6Z1P - chains Ab and Aq of the 99 polymer chains in the assembly; structure by electron microscopy, 3.70 A resolution.

== Chain Ab ==
Molecule: LSU rRNA_2
From: Tetrahymena thermophila (strain SB210)
Sequence (2314 nucleotides; numbered 279 to 2591 plus 7 insertion-coded residues; 6 numbers in that range are skipped by the numbering (no residue carries them; nothing is unmodelled there); the number before each row is that of its first residue; a row labelled like 1317A-1317G holds insertion residues (1317A, then the next letters in order)):
   279 UAGUAAAUUU CAAUAAGUUU UUGAAAUUGA AAAAUAGAGA UCUACCUCUA AAACUUGUAA
   339 AGUUUAAAUU CAAUAGAAAA CAGUACCGCG AGGGAAAGGU GAAAAGAUUU UAUAAUAUCU
   399 UAAAAGAACC UGAAAUUUAG UGCUAAAUAC AGUUAAAGCU UUAUUGUUUU AACGUACCUU
   459 UUGCAUAAUG GGCUAGCGAG UUUAUAUAAU UAGCGAGUAA UUUAAAUUUU AUAAAAUUAC
   519 GAAUCGAUAG AAUAAAUAGU UAAUUAUAUA AGACCCGAAG CUAAGUGAUC UAAUUAUGAU
   579 UAGAUUAAGG GUAUUUAUAC CUGAGGAUCG AACUCUUAAA UGUUGCAAAA UUUUGGGAUA
   639 AAUUGUAAUU AGGGGUGAAA GGCUUAUCAA ACUUAGUUAU AGCUGGUUUU CCACGAAACC
   699 UAUUUAAGUA GGGUGUUAUU UUUUAUAAUA AUUAGGUUUA AAUAACUAUA UCUAUAAUUA
   759 AUUUGUUAAU UAUAAAAUUA GUAUAUAAUA AUUAGUUAUU AUUAGAUAAU AACCAGACUA
   819 UUAGCGCUAA GGUUUAUAGU CAAGAGAGAA ACAGCUCAGA UUAAACAAUA AGGUCUUUAA
   879 AAAUAAAUAA UUAUGGAGAU UAUUUUUGUU AAUACUAAUA AGAUGUAGGC UUGGAAGCAG
   939 CCAUCAUUUU AAAAAAGCGU AAAAGCUUAA UAUUAGAUAA AUUAAUGUUA AAAAUUAAUU
   999 GAUACUUAAA UAAUCAUAGA UGAAGAGAGA AUAAUUUUUA UUUACCGAAU UGAUAAAUCG
  1059 AAAGAUGGUA GUGGAACGUU UUGUAUAAAA AAAUAAAAUU GUGAAAUUUU AUAUUUUAUC
  1119 AAUAUUGAUA AUGCUAGCAU GAGUAGUAGA CAUAAUGUGA GAAUCAUUAU CGCCUGAUAU
  1179 ACAAGGGUUA CUAAAUUUGA UAAUCUUAUU UAGUGUAAGU CGAUUUCUAA GAUAUAAAAG
  1239 UAUAUUGUUA UCAAUGAAUA UAAAAUAUAA AAUAUCUAAU AAACUACUUU UUAUAUUAUA
  1299 UAAAAUUUUU UAUAAUAUA
1317A-1317G UUUAAUA
  1324 GGUGGUUUAG UGACUGGAAA UGUUUAUAUU UUAUUAAAUC GUACUAACUC UAACACAAGU
  1384 GUUUAAGUAG AAUAUAUAAU GGCGAAGGAG UAAAAAGUAU UGAAGGAACU AGGCAAAAUA
  1444 ACCCUGUAAC UUUGGGAGAA AGGGGGCUUU UAAGCAACUG AAAAGAGAGA GUAGCGACUG
  1504 UUUAAUAAAA ACAUAAGAUU UUGCAAAAUU UAAAUAUGAU GUAUAAAAUC UGACACCUGC
  1564 CCGGUGCUGC AAGGUGAAUC UAUUUUAGUU AACGCUGAAA UAUUAAACCC CAGUAAACGG
  1624 CGGCCGUAAC CCUGACGGUC CUAAGGUAGC AAAAUUCCUU GGCGGGUAAG UUCCGUCCUG
  1684 CAUGAAUGGU GUAACGACUG CUCUGCUGUC UCCAAUACUU GCUCUACGAA AUUGAACUUU
  1744 CCGUGAAGAU GCGGCAAUAU UACAACUAGA CGGGAAGACC CUAUGCACCU UUACUGUUAU
  1804 CUGUAAUUAA UUUUUUUUUA UAUUUAACUA GACAAGUAGG AGGUUUAUAC UAAAAAUGGA
  1864 AAACUACUUG AAUAUAUUAA AAAAUUACAU AUAAAUAAAA UAAAUUUUAA UUAUUUUUGU
  1924 UAUUGAAAGA CAGUUUGACU GGGGCGGUCU CCUCCUAAAA AGUAACGGAG GAGUAUAAUA
  1984 AUUUGGGGUA UCUUAUUUUA AUUGAGAUCA AUAUUAGAAU GAAUAUACUA AAUUUGAUUA
  2044 GAGUACAAAC AAGUAUUCUA AGGAUAUAUG UCUGUCAUAU UGACCCGAUA UAAUUUAGUA
  2104 GAAAAUAUAU CGAUCAACGA AUAAAAGGUA CGCUAGGGAU AACAGGCUUA UGGGUUUUGA
  2164 GAGUUCUUAU UAAUAAACCC GUUUGGCACC UCGAUGUCGG CUCAUCACAU CCUGAUGGUG
  2224 GACAAUCUAU CAAGGGUCCG GCUGUUCGCC GGUUAAAGUG GUACGUGAGC UGGGUUUAAA
  2284 ACGUCGUGAG ACAGUUUGGU CCCUAUCUGU UGUAAUUACA AGAAAAUAAA UAAGAAUUAA
  2344 CUUUAGUACG AGAGGACUAG GAAAAUUUAA UCACUGGUUU GAAAAUUACU UUAAUAAAUA
  2404 AAAGUACGGU UUUUAAGCUA AAUUAAACAA GAUAAUUGCU GAAUUCUAUA UAAGCAAGAA
  2464 UCUAACUUAU AUUAUUUUCU AAUAAACUUU UUAAAGACUA UAUUAUUUAA GUAUAUUUAU
  2524 UAAGAGUCAU UAUAACUAAU AAAUAUAAAU AUACUAAAUG UUUAAUAAUC ACUACAGUUU
  2584 AGUUUUUA
Not modelled in the structure: 1317A-1317G, 1817-1885, 2591
Bound ions: Mg2+ site 1: A284, U300; Mg2+ site 2 near A284 (its only coordinating residue here); Mg2+ site 3 near G317 (its only coordinating residue here); Mg2+ site 4: A318, G2101; Mg2+ site 5: A329 (shared with 1 residue of chain Aa); Mg2+ site 6 near C332 (its only coordinating residue here); Mg2+ site 7 near U352 (its only coordinating residue here); Mg2+ site 8 near G354 (its only coordinating residue here); Mg2+ site 9: G354, A357; Mg2+ site 10: U399, A402; Mg2+ site 11: U409, G410; Mg2+ site 12 near U453 (its only coordinating residue here); 160 more Mg2+ sites not listed

== Chain Aq ==
Name: Ribosomal protein L15, putative
From: Tetrahymena thermophila (strain SB210)
UniProt: I7MF78 (I7MF78_TETTS); numbering as in UniProt (aligned over 1-305)
Chain sequence (305 residues; row label = number of the first residue in the row):
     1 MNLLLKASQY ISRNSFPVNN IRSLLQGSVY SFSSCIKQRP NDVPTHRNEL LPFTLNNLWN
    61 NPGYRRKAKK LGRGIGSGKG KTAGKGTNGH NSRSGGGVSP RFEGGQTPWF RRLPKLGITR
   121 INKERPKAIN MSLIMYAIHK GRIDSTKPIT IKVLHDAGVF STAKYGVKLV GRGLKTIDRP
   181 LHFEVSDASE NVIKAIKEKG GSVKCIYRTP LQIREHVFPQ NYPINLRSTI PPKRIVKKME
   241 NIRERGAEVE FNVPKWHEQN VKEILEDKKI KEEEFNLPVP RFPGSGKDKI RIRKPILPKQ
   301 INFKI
Not modelled in the structure: 1-32
Bound ions: Mg2+ near Asn88 (its only coordinating residue here)

== Interface between chain Ab and chain Aq ==
Residue-residue contacts (206; chain Ab residue first):
  U457(Ab) - Lys81(Aq)  phosphate contact
  U458(Ab) - Lys81(Aq)  salt bridge to the phosphate
  G478(Ab) - Leu71(Aq)  sugar contact
  G478(Ab) - Arg73(Aq)  salt bridge to the phosphate
  G478(Ab) - Ala83(Aq)  base contact
  G478(Ab) - Lys85(Aq)  base contact
  A486(Ab) - Ser34(Aq)  hydrogen bond to the base
  A487(Ab) - Ser34(Aq)  sugar contact
  A487(Ab) - Cys35(Aq)  sugar contact
  A487(Ab) - Ile36(Aq)  sugar contact
  U488(Ab) - Ile36(Aq)  sugar contact
  U488(Ab) - Gln38(Aq)  hydrogen bond to the phosphate
  U488(Ab) - Gly63(Aq)  hydrogen bond to the sugar
  U489(Ab) - Gln38(Aq)  phosphate contact
  U489(Ab) - Arg39(Aq)  phosphate contact
  U489(Ab) - Asn61(Aq)  sugar contact
  U489(Ab) - Pro62(Aq)  sugar contact
  U489(Ab) - Gly63(Aq)  sugar contact
  A490(Ab) - Arg39(Aq)  salt bridge to the phosphate
  G495(Ab) - Tyr136(Aq)  phosphate contact
  G495(Ab) - Arg142(Aq)  salt bridge to the phosphate
  G495(Ab) - Ser161(Aq)  base contact
  U515(Ab) - His155(Aq)  salt bridge to the phosphate
  U515(Ab) - Ser161(Aq)  phosphate contact
  U515(Ab) - Arg214(Aq)  hydrogen bond to the sugar
  U515(Ab) - Phe218(Aq)  phosphate contact
  U516(Ab) - Ser161(Aq)  phosphate contact
  U516(Ab) - Thr162(Aq)  phosphate contact
  U516(Ab) - Arg214(Aq)  salt bridge to the phosphate
  A517(Ab) - Thr162(Aq)  phosphate contact
  C518(Ab) - Ser161(Aq)  base contact
  G519(Ab) - Ser161(Aq)  hydrogen bond to the base
  A520(Ab) - Leu133(Aq)  base contact
  A521(Ab) - Asn130(Aq)  hydrogen bond to the base
  A521(Ab) - Val170(Aq)  base contact
  A521(Ab) - Gly171(Aq)  base contact
  A521(Ab) - Arg172(Aq)  base contact
  C523(Ab) - Arg120(Aq)  base contact
  G524(Ab) - Arg120(Aq)  hydrogen bond to the base
  A525(Ab) - Gly117(Aq)  sugar contact
  A525(Ab) - Ile118(Aq)  hydrogen bond to the sugar
  U526(Ab) - Ile118(Aq)  sugar contact
  U526(Ab) - Thr119(Aq)  sugar contact
  U526(Ab) - Arg120(Aq)  phosphate contact
  U526(Ab) - Ile121(Aq)  sugar contact
  A527(Ab) - Arg120(Aq)  phosphate contact
  A527(Ab) - Ile121(Aq)  hydrogen bond to the phosphate
  A527(Ab) - Asn122(Aq)  hydrogen bond to the phosphate
  A527(Ab) - Arg125(Aq)  salt bridge to the phosphate
  G528(Ab) - Arg120(Aq)  base contact
  G528(Ab) - Asn122(Aq)  hydrogen bond to the phosphate
  G528(Ab) - Arg125(Aq)  salt bridge to the phosphate
  G528(Ab) - Lys238(Aq)  salt bridge to the phosphate
  A529(Ab) - Asn241(Aq)  phosphate contact
  A529(Ab) - Arg245(Aq)  salt bridge to the phosphate
  A530(Ab) - Ala128(Aq)  base contact
  A530(Ab) - Lys168(Aq)  salt bridge to the phosphate
  A530(Ab) - Val170(Aq)  base contact
  A530(Ab) - Ser189(Aq)  phosphate contact
  A530(Ab) - Glu190(Aq)  phosphate contact
  A530(Ab) - Arg245(Aq)  salt bridge to the phosphate
  U531(Ab) - Val170(Aq)  phosphate contact
  U531(Ab) - Gly171(Aq)  hydrogen bond to the phosphate
  U531(Ab) - Arg172(Aq)  phosphate contact
  U531(Ab) - Leu174(Aq)  base contact
  U531(Ab) - Lys175(Aq)  base contact
  U531(Ab) - Ser189(Aq)  hydrogen bond to the phosphate
  U531(Ab) - Asn191(Aq)  hydrogen bond to the phosphate
  A532(Ab) - Arg172(Aq)  salt bridge to the phosphate
  A532(Ab) - Gly173(Aq)  base contact
  A541(Ab) - Tyr64(Aq)  base contact
  A541(Ab) - Arg65(Aq)  sugar contact
  U542(Ab) - Arg65(Aq)  sugar contact
  U542(Ab) - Arg66(Aq)  hydrogen bond to the sugar
  U543(Ab) - Arg66(Aq)  hydrogen bond to the sugar
  U543(Ab) - Ala68(Aq)  phosphate contact
  A544(Ab) - Ser33(Aq)  sugar contact
  A544(Ab) - Ser34(Aq)  hydrogen bond to the base
  A544(Ab) - Ala68(Aq)  phosphate contact
  U547(Ab) - Val98(Aq)  phosphate contact
  U547(Ab) - Ser99(Aq)  phosphate contact
  A551(Ab) - Gly95(Aq)  sugar contact
  C552(Ab) - Ser92(Aq)  hydrogen bond to the base
  C552(Ab) - Arg93(Aq)  phosphate contact
  C552(Ab) - Ser94(Aq)  phosphate contact
  C552(Ab) - Gly95(Aq)  hydrogen bond to the phosphate
  C553(Ab) - Ser94(Aq)  phosphate contact
  G680(Ab) - His90(Aq)  salt bridge to the phosphate
  G680(Ab) - Arg93(Aq)  phosphate contact
  C681(Ab) - Gly89(Aq)  phosphate contact
  C681(Ab) - His90(Aq)  phosphate contact
  C681(Ab) - Arg93(Aq)  salt bridge to the phosphate
  U682(Ab) - Asn88(Aq)  phosphate contact
  U682(Ab) - Arg93(Aq)  salt bridge to the phosphate
  G683(Ab) - Asn88(Aq)  hydrogen bond to the phosphate
  U685(Ab) - Gly72(Aq)  hydrogen bond to the sugar
  U685(Ab) - Lys81(Aq)  salt bridge to the phosphate
  U685(Ab) - Thr82(Aq)  base contact
  U686(Ab) - Gly72(Aq)  phosphate contact
  U686(Ab) - Arg73(Aq)  hydrogen bond to the base
  U686(Ab) - Gly74(Aq)  phosphate contact
  U686(Ab) - Gly80(Aq)  phosphate contact
  U686(Ab) - Lys81(Aq)  phosphate contact
  U687(Ab) - Arg73(Aq)  base contact
  U688(Ab) - Gly74(Aq)  phosphate contact
  U688(Ab) - Ile75(Aq)  hydrogen bond to the phosphate
  U688(Ab) - Gly76(Aq)  hydrogen bond to the phosphate
  C689(Ab) - Gly76(Aq)  base contact
  A700(Ab) - Glu103(Aq)  base contact
  A700(Ab) - Gln106(Aq)  base contact
  U701(Ab) - Gly104(Aq)  hydrogen bond to the sugar
  U701(Ab) - Gly105(Aq)  sugar contact
  U701(Ab) - Gln106(Aq)  sugar contact
  G706(Ab) - His90(Aq)  phosphate contact
  G706(Ab) - Gly104(Aq)  base contact
  U707(Ab) - His90(Aq)  hydrogen bond to the phosphate
  U707(Ab) - Asn91(Aq)  phosphate contact
  U707(Ab) - Val98(Aq)  sugar contact
  U707(Ab) - Phe102(Aq)  sugar contact
  U707(Ab) - Gly104(Aq)  base contact
  A708(Ab) - Asn91(Aq)  hydrogen bond to the phosphate
  A708(Ab) - Glu103(Aq)  sugar contact
  U715(Ab) - Cys35(Aq)  base contact
  A716(Ab) - Cys35(Aq)  sugar contact
  A716(Ab) - Ile36(Aq)  sugar contact
  A716(Ab) - Lys37(Aq)  salt bridge to the phosphate
  U717(Ab) - Lys37(Aq)  phosphate contact
  U717(Ab) - Gln38(Aq)  phosphate contact
  A807(Ab) - Ser33(Aq)  hydrogen bond to the base
  A807(Ab) - Ser34(Aq)  hydrogen bond to the sugar
  U808(Ab) - Ser33(Aq)  sugar contact
  A809(Ab) - Gly84(Aq)  sugar contact
  A810(Ab) - Gly84(Aq)  sugar contact
  A810(Ab) - Lys85(Aq)  sugar contact
  A810(Ab) - Gly86(Aq)  phosphate contact
  C811(Ab) - Gly86(Aq)  phosphate contact
  C811(Ab) - Thr87(Aq)  hydrogen bond to the phosphate
  A1068(Ab) - Thr82(Aq)  phosphate contact
  G1069(Ab) - Thr82(Aq)  hydrogen bond to the phosphate
  G1069(Ab) - Gly84(Aq)  phosphate contact
  G1069(Ab) - Lys85(Aq)  phosphate contact
  G1069(Ab) - Gly86(Aq)  phosphate contact
  U1070(Ab) - Lys79(Aq)  phosphate contact
  U1070(Ab) - Gly84(Aq)  phosphate contact
  G1071(Ab) - Ser33(Aq)  hydrogen bond to the phosphate
  G1071(Ab) - Arg66(Aq)  salt bridge to the phosphate
  G1071(Ab) - Lys69(Aq)  hydrogen bond to the base
  G1071(Ab) - Lys79(Aq)  salt bridge to the phosphate
  G1072(Ab) - Arg66(Aq)  salt bridge to the phosphate
  G1072(Ab) - Lys69(Aq)  base contact
  G1081(Ab) - Leu55(Aq)  hydrogen bond to the base
  U1082(Ab) - Leu55(Aq)  sugar contact
  U1082(Ab) - Asn56(Aq)  sugar contact
  U1117(Ab) - Asn56(Aq)  base contact
  C1118(Ab) - Asn56(Aq)  hydrogen bond to the sugar
  C1118(Ab) - Leu58(Aq)  hydrogen bond to the sugar
  A1119(Ab) - Leu58(Aq)  sugar contact
  A1119(Ab) - Tyr64(Aq)  hydrogen bond to the phosphate
  A1120(Ab) - Tyr64(Aq)  hydrogen bond to the phosphate
  A1120(Ab) - Arg65(Aq)  hydrogen bond to the phosphate
  U1121(Ab) - Arg65(Aq)  salt bridge to the phosphate
  U1124(Ab) - Lys70(Aq)  hydrogen bond to the base
  G1125(Ab) - Arg73(Aq)  base contact
  U2036(Ab) - Lys294(Aq)  sugar contact
  U2037(Ab) - Lys294(Aq)  sugar contact
  A2052(Ab) - Gln106(Aq)  hydrogen bond to the base
  C2053(Ab) - Gln106(Aq)  hydrogen bond to the base
  A2054(Ab) - Arg112(Aq)  hydrogen bond to the base
  A2055(Ab) - Arg112(Aq)  sugar contact
  A2063(Ab) - Pro283(Aq)  sugar contact
  A2064(Ab) - Arg281(Aq)  sugar contact
  A2064(Ab) - Phe282(Aq)  sugar contact
  A2064(Ab) - Gly284(Aq)  hydrogen bond to the phosphate
  A2064(Ab) - Ser285(Aq)  phosphate contact
  G2065(Ab) - Gly286(Aq)  phosphate contact
  G2065(Ab) - Lys289(Aq)  salt bridge to the phosphate
  G2065(Ab) - Arg291(Aq)  salt bridge to the phosphate
  G2066(Ab) - Arg291(Aq)  salt bridge to the phosphate
  A2067(Ab) - Lys294(Aq)  hydrogen bond to the phosphate
  U2068(Ab) - Lys294(Aq)  salt bridge to the phosphate
  A2086(Ab) - Arg111(Aq)  base contact
  A2086(Ab) - Arg112(Aq)  sugar contact
  C2087(Ab) - Arg111(Aq)  hydrogen bond to the sugar
  C2087(Ab) - Arg112(Aq)  sugar contact
  C2087(Ab) - Leu113(Aq)  hydrogen bond to the sugar
  C2087(Ab) - Pro114(Aq)  phosphate contact
  C2087(Ab) - Lys115(Aq)  phosphate contact
  C2088(Ab) - Lys115(Aq)  hydrogen bond to the phosphate
  C2089(Ab) - Lys115(Aq)  salt bridge to the phosphate
  A2095(Ab) - Pro278(Aq)  phosphate contact
  A2096(Ab) - Leu277(Aq)  phosphate contact
  A2096(Ab) - Pro278(Aq)  phosphate contact
  U2098(Ab) - Lys237(Aq)  salt bridge to the phosphate
  U2099(Ab) - Ile121(Aq)  base contact
  U2099(Ab) - Asn122(Aq)  base contact
  U2099(Ab) - Lys233(Aq)  salt bridge to the phosphate
  U2099(Ab) - Arg234(Aq)  base contact
  U2102(Ab) - Arg234(Aq)  salt bridge to the phosphate
  A2103(Ab) - Lys233(Aq)  phosphate contact
  G2104(Ab) - Lys233(Aq)  salt bridge to the phosphate
  U2109(Ab) - Gly117(Aq)  sugar contact
  U2109(Ab) - Ile118(Aq)  hydrogen bond to the sugar
  G2122(Ab) - Gln106(Aq)  base contact
  G2122(Ab) - Thr107(Aq)  hydrogen bond to the sugar
  G2122(Ab) - Arg112(Aq)  base contact
  A2123(Ab) - Thr107(Aq)  hydrogen bond to the base
Interface residues without a listed pair, chain Ab (111 interface residues in all): A477, U479, A494, U522, A533, A534, A546, A548, A806, A1073, A1116, A1122, A2108, A2110, A2124
Interface residues without a listed pair, chain Aq (111 interface residues in all): Trp59, Ser77, Gly78, Gly96, Pro100, Leu116, Lys127, Lys140, Gly158, Phe160, Ala188, Pro232

== In short ==
The chain Ab/chain Aq interface involves 111 residues from each chain, with 51 hydrogen bonds and 31 salt
bridges. Polar pairs include A486(Ab)-Ser34(Aq), G519(Ab)-Ser161(Aq) and A521(Ab)-Asn130(Aq). The Mg2+ site 1
is built by A284(Ab) and U300(Ab). A318(Ab) and G2101(Ab) coordinate Mg2+ site 4.
Chain Ab is LSU rRNA_2 and chain Aq is Ribosomal protein L15, putative, both from Tetrahymena thermophila
(strain SB210); the structure, Structure of the mitochondrial ribosome from Tetrahymena thermophila, was
determined by electron microscopy.
